9B42 - chains O and Q of the 19 polymer chains in the assembly; structure by electron microscopy, 3.50 A resolution.

[Chain O (and Q)]
Molecule: gp33 Tail tube
Source organism: Pseudomonas virus Pa193
Notes: chain Q of this document is another copy of the same molecule, construct and numbering; everything in this record applies to it too
Reference sequence: A0A5P1KYR7 (A0A5P1KYR7_9CAUD); numbering as in UniProt (aligned over 1-150)
Sequence (150 residues; each row starts with the number of its first residue):
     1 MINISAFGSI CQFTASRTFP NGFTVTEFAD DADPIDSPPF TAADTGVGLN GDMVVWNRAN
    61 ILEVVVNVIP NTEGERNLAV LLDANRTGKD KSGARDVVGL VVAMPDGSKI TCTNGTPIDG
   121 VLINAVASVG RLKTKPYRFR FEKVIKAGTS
Reported in the primary citation:
  - self-association interface (contacts with another copy of this molecule): Ala125 to Leu132

[How chain O and chain Q interact]
Residue-residue contacts - 69 pairs, chain O then chain Q:
  Ile2(O) with Asn71(Q); Thr72(Q)
  Ile4(O) with Ile69(Q), hydrophobic; Gly130(Q); Arg131(Q); Leu132(Q), hydrogen bond (backbone-backbone)
  Ser5(O) with Gly130(Q); Leu132(Q)
  Ala6(O) with Val126(Q), hydrophobic; Gly130(Q), hydrogen bond (backbone-backbone); Leu132(Q), hydrophobic
  Phe7(O) with Val129(Q); Gly130(Q)
  Asp30(O) with Ser128(Q), hydrogen bond (backbone-side chain)
  Asp31(O) with Ser128(Q), hydrogen bond (backbone-side chain)
  Ala32(O) with Ser128(Q)
  Asp33(O) with Val126(Q); Lys133(Q), salt bridge
  Pro34(O) with Val126(Q); Ala127(Q)
  Ile35(O) with Ala125(Q); Val126(Q), hydrogen bond (backbone-backbone)
  Ser37(O) with Val121(Q), hydrogen bond (side chain-backbone)
  Pro39(O) with Gly120(Q)
  Phe40(O) with Arg86(Q); Asp119(Q); Gly120(Q), hydrogen bond (backbone-backbone); Leu122(Q), hydrophobic
  Thr41(O) with Ile118(Q); Asp119(Q)
  Ala42(O) with Leu82(Q), hydrophobic; Arg86(Q)
  Ala43(O) with Pro117(Q)
  Thr45(O) with Ile61(Q); Ile118(Q); Arg140(Q), hydrogen bond
  Val47(O) with Arg58(Q), hydrogen bond (backbone-side chain); Ala59(Q); Asn60(Q)
  Gly48(O) with Ala59(Q)
  Leu49(O) with Ala59(Q)
  Gly51(O) with Ala59(Q); Glu142(Q)
  Asp52(O) with Glu142(Q)
  Met53(O) with Ile61(Q), hydrophobic; Asn114(Q); Arg140(Q); Phe141(Q); Glu142(Q), hydrogen bond (backbone-side chain)
  Val55(O) with Arg95(Q), hydrogen bond (backbone-side chain); Thr116(Q)
  Asn57(O) with Asn85(Q); Thr87(Q), hydrogen bond (backbone-side chain); Arg95(Q)
  Ala59(O) with Thr87(Q)
  Asn60(O) with Thr87(Q), hydrogen bond (backbone-backbone)
  Leu62(O) with Ile123(Q), hydrophobic
  Val64(O) with Ile123(Q), hydrophobic
  Met104(O) with Asn71(Q); Asn124(Q)
  Asp106(O) with Asn71(Q), hydrogen bond
  Ser108(O) with Asn71(Q), hydrogen bond
  Cys112(O) with Ile123(Q), hydrophobic
  Glu142(O) with Lys89(Q)
  Lys143(O) with Lys89(Q); Asp90(Q), salt bridge
  Val144(O) with Arg86(Q), hydrogen bond (backbone-side chain)
  Lys146(O) with Asp83(Q), salt bridge; Leu122(Q)
Also at the interface, not in a pair above, chain O (44 interface residues in all): Asn3, Asp36, Pro38, Arg58, Ile110, Thr149
Also at the interface, not in a pair above, chain Q (40 interface residues in all): Pro70, Arg76, Gly115

[In short]
44 residues of chain O face 40 of chain Q across their interface, with 16 hydrogen bonds and 3 salt bridges.
Polar pairs include Asp33(O)-Lys133(Q), Lys143(O)-Asp90(Q) and Lys146(O)-Asp83(Q). From the paper: a
self-association interface involving Ala125(O).
Chain O and chain Q are both gp33 Tail tube (Pseudomonas virus Pa193); the structure, Pseudomonas phage Pa193
neck and extended tail (collar, gateway, tail tube, and sheath proteins), was determined by electron
microscopy, deposited together with 9B40 and 9B41.
